8VQX - chain A; structure by X-ray diffraction, 1.35 A resolution.

== Chain A ==
Protein: 3C-like proteinase nsp5
From: Severe acute respiratory syndrome coronavirus 2
UniProt: P0DTD1 (R1AB_SARS2); residues -4 to 306 here correspond to UniProt positions 3259-3569 (UniProt number = residue number + 3263)
Amino-acid sequence (326 residues; each row starts with the number of its first residue; numbers below 1 keep their minus sign (Gly-8 is residue -8)):
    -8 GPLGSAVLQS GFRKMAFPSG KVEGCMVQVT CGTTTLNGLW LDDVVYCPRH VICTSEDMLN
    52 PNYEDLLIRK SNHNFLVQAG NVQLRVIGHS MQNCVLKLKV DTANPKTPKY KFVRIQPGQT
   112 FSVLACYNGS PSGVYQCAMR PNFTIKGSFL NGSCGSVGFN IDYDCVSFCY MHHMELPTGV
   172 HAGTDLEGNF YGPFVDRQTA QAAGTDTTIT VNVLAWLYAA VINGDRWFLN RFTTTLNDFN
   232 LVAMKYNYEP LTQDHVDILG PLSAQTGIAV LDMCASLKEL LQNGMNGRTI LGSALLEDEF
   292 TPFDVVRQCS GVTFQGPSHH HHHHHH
Unresolved in the structure: -8 to 0, 302-317
Construct notes: expression tag (-8 to -5, 307-317)
Covalent attachments: compound A1ADM linked to Cys145
Metal / ion sites: Na+: Asn221, Phe223, Asp263
Residues lining bound ligands: A1ADM (N-{(2S)-1-hydroxy-3-[(3S)-2-oxopyrrolidin-3-yl]propan-2-yl}-1-(1H-indole-2-carbonyl)-4,4-dimethyl-L-prolinamide): Ser1, His41, Cys44, Phe140, Leu141, Asn142, Gly143, Ser144, His163, His164, Met165, Glu166, Pro168, His172, Asp187, Arg188, Gln189, Thr190, Ala191
UniProt features mapped onto this chain:
  - active site: His41 (For 3CL-PRO activity), Cys145 (Nucleophile)
  - site (Cleavage): Gln0, Ser1, Gln306
  - cross-link (Glycyl lysine isopeptide (Lys-Gly)): Lys5 (interchain with G-Cter in ubiquitin), Lys90 (interchain with G-Cter in ubiquitin)

== Overview ==
Covalently linked compound A1ADM: at Cys145. The Na+ site is built by Asn221, Phe223 and Asp263. Curated
annotation (UniProt) lists active-site residues His41 and Cys145.
Chain A is 3C-like proteinase nsp5 (Severe acute respiratory syndrome coronavirus 2); the structure, Structure
of SARS-CoV-2 main protease with potent peptide aldehyde inhibitor, was determined by X-ray diffraction (same
publication as 8VSG).
